PDB entry 4X2V | X-ray diffraction, 2.30 A resolution | chain A

# Chain A
Protein: NS6 Protease
Source organism: Murine norovirus 1
UniProtKB: A0FJD7 (A0FJD7_9CALI); residues 1-184 here correspond to UniProt positions 995-1178 (UniProt number = residue number + 994)
Chain sequence (185 residues; row label = number of the first residue in the row; numbering starts at 0):
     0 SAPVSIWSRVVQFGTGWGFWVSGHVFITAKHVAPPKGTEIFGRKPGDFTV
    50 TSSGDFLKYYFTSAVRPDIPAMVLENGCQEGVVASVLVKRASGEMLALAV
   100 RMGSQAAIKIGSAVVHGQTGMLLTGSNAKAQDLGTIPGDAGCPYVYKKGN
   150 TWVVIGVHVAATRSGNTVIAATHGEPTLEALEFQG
Unresolved in the structure: 0, 175-184
Construct notes: expression tag (0); engineered mutation A139 (Cys1133 in A0FJD7)
What the authors report for this chain:
  - catalytic residues: H30, D54

# Overview
The paper reports catalytic residues H30 and D54.
Chain A is NS6 Protease (Murine norovirus 1); the structure, Crystal structure of the Murine Norovirus NS6
protease (inactive C139A mutant) with a C-terminal extension to ..., was determined by X-ray diffraction (same
publication as 4X2W, 4X2X and 4X2Y).
